5JWB - chains A and H; structure by X-ray diffraction, 2.70 A resolution.

== Chain A (and H) ==
Protein: Type II NADH:ubiquinone oxidoreductase
Source organism: Plasmodium falciparum (isolate 3D7)
Notes: EC 1.6.5.3; chain H of this document is another copy of the same molecule, construct and numbering; everything in this record applies to it too
UniProt: Q8I302 (Q8I302_PLAF7); residue numbers follow UniProt; this construct covers 25-533
Sequence (521 residues; each row starts with the number of its first residue):
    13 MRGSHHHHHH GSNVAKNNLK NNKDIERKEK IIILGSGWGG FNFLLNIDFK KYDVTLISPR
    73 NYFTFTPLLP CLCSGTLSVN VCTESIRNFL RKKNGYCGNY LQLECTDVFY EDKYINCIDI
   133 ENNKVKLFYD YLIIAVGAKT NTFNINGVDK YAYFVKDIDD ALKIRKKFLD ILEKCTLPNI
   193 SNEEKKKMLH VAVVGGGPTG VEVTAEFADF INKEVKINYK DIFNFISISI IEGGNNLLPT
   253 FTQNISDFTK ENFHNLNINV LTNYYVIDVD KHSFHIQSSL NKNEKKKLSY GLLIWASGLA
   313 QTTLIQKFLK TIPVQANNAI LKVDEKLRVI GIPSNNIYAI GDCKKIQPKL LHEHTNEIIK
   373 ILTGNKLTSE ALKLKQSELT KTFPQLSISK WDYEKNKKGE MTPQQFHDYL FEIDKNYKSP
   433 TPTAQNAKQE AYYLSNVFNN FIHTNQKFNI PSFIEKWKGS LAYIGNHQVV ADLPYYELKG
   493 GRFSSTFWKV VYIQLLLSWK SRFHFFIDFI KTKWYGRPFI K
Disordered / not traced: 13-38, 376-377 (chain H: 13-38, 375-377)
Differences from the reference sequence: initiating methionine (13); expression tag (14-24)
Ion coordination: Mg2+ site 1: Ala147 (together with FAD); Mg2+ site 2: Ile352 (together with FAD)
Small-molecule neighbours:
  - 3-cyclohexyl-1-propylsulfonic acid (CXS): Glu218, Asp221, Lys225, Tyr475, His479, Ser497, Trp500, Lys501, Phe521, Arg529
  - FAD (flavin-adenine dinucleotide): Leu46, Gly47, Ser48, Gly49, Trp50, Gly51, Gly52, Ile69, Ser70, Pro71, Arg72, Thr78, Pro79, Leu81, Pro82, Leu115, Glu116, Cys117, Ala147, Val148, Gly149, Val167, Lys168, Thr211, Leu316, Ile352, Gly353, Asp354, Pro434, Thr435, Ala436, Gln437, Ala439, Tyr504
  - NAD (nicotinamide-adenine-dinucleotide): Phe155, Ile157, Val206, Gly207, Gly208, Gly209, Pro210, Thr211, Gly212, Glu214, Ile243, Glu244, Gly245, Pro251, Tyr276, Tyr277, Val278, Trp307, Ala308, Ser309, Gly310, Pro434, Thr435, Ser472, Leu473, Ala474, Tyr504
  - fragment of triton x-100 (TRT), molecule 1: Lys501, Val502, Ile505, Phe517, Phe518, Phe521, Ile522, Lys525
  - fragment of triton x-100 (TRT), molecule 2: Val502, Ile505, Gln506, Leu508, Leu509, Trp511, Arg514
  - fragment of triton x-100 (TRT), molecule 3: Ile505, Trp511, Arg514, Phe515, Phe518, Ile519

== How chain A and chain H interact ==
Pairs across the interface (61; chain A residue first):
  Asn73(A) - Phe531(H)  hydrogen bond (side chain-backbone)
  Asn73(A) - Lys533(H)
  Tyr74(A) - Ile532(H)  hydrophobic
  Tyr74(A) - Lys533(H)
  Thr95(A) - Ile532(H)
  Ser97(A) - Phe531(H)  hydrogen bond (side chain-backbone)
  Ser97(A) - Ile532(H)
  Arg99(A) - Glu185(H)  salt bridge
  Arg99(A) - Thr188(H)
  Arg99(A) - Asn230(H)
  Arg99(A) - Tyr231(H)
  Asn100(A) - Asn230(H)
  Arg103(A) - Ile229(H)
  Arg103(A) - Asn230(H)  hydrogen bond (side chain-backbone)
  Tyr112(A) - Glu185(H)
  Tyr112(A) - Thr188(H)
  Leu113(A) - Thr188(H)
  Gln114(A) - Glu185(H)
  Gln114(A) - Lys533(H)  hydrogen bond
  Leu115(A) - Leu189(H)  hydrophobic
  Asp131(A) - Leu189(H)
  Asp131(A) - Asn191(H)
  Glu133(A) - Lys186(H)  salt bridge
  Val137(A) - Pro190(H)  hydrophobic
  Val137(A) - Asn191(H)
  Glu185(A) - Arg99(H)  salt bridge
  Glu185(A) - Tyr112(H)
  Glu185(A) - Gln114(H)
  Lys186(A) - Glu133(H)  salt bridge
  Thr188(A) - Arg99(H)
  Thr188(A) - Leu113(H)
  Leu189(A) - Leu115(H)  hydrophobic
  Leu189(A) - Asp131(H)
  Asn191(A) - Asp131(H)
  Asn191(A) - Val137(H)
  Ile229(A) - Arg103(H)
  Asn230(A) - Arg99(H)
  Asn230(A) - Asn100(H)
  Asn230(A) - Arg103(H)  hydrogen bond
  Tyr231(A) - Arg99(H)
  Trp511(A) - Tyr527(H)
  Lys512(A) - Tyr527(H)
  Phe515(A) - Ile519(H)  hydrophobic
  Phe515(A) - Ile522(H)  hydrophobic
  Phe515(A) - Tyr527(H)
  His516(A) - Lys523(H)
  Ile519(A) - Ile519(H)  hydrophobic
  Lys523(A) - Asn92(H)
  Lys523(A) - Phe515(H)
  Lys523(A) - His516(H)  hydrogen bond
  Tyr527(A) - Trp511(H)
  Tyr527(A) - Lys512(H)
  Tyr527(A) - Phe515(H)  hydrophobic
  Phe531(A) - Asn73(H)  hydrogen bond (backbone-side chain)
  Phe531(A) - Ser97(H)  hydrogen bond (backbone-side chain)
  Ile532(A) - Tyr74(H)  hydrophobic
  Ile532(A) - Thr95(H)
  Ile532(A) - Ser97(H)
  Lys533(A) - Asn73(H)
  Lys533(A) - Tyr74(H)
  Lys533(A) - Gln114(H)  hydrogen bond
Other interface residues (no listed pair), chain A (41 interface residues in all): Val91, Glu96, Cys109, Asn135, Pro190, Lys232, Ile522, Trp526, Pro530
Other interface residues (no listed pair), chain H (42 interface residues in all): Val91, Glu96, Cys109, Asn135, Lys232, Trp526, Pro530

== Summary ==
41 residues of chain A face 42 of chain H across their interface; the contacts include 9 hydrogen bonds and 4
salt bridges. Polar pairs include Arg99(A)-Glu185(H), Glu133(A)-Lys186(H) and Asn73(A)-Phe531(H).
Both chains are Type II NADH:ubiquinone oxidoreductase (Plasmodium falciparum (isolate 3D7)). Entry 5JWB
(Structure of NDH2 from plasmodium falciparum in complex with NADH) was determined by X-ray diffraction,
deposited together with 5JWA and 5JWC.
